PDB entry 6ORQ | electron microscopy, 4.40 A resolution (low resolution: residue-level contacts below are approximate; hydrogen-bond / salt-bridge calls are withheld) | chains B and G of the 12 polymer chains in the assembly

# Chain B (and G)
Protein: RC1 variant of HIV-1 Env glycoprotein gp120
Organism: Human immunodeficiency virus 1
Notes: chain G of this document is another copy of the same molecule, construct and numbering; everything in this record applies to it too
Amino-acid sequence (473 residues; row label = number of the first residue in the row; note: 12 numbers in that range are skipped by the numbering (no residue carries them; nothing is unmodelled there); a row labelled like 185A-185I holds insertion residues (185A, then the next letters in order)):
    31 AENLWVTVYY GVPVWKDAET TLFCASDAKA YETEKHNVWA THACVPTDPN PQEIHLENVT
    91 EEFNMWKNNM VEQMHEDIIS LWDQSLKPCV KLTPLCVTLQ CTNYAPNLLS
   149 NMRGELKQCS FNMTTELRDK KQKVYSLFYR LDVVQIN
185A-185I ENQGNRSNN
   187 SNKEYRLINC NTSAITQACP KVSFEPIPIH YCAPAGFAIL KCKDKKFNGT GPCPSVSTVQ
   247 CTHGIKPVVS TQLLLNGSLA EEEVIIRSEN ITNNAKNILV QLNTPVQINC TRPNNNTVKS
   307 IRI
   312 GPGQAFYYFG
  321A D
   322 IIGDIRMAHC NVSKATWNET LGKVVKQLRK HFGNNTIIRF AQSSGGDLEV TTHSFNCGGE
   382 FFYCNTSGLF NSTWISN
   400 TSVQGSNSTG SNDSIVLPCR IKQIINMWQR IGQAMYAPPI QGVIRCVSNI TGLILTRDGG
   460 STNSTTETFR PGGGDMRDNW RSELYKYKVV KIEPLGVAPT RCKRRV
Not modelled in the structure: 185A-185I, 400-410
Cystine bridges: Cys119-Cys205, Cys126-Cys196, Cys131-Cys157, Cys218-Cys247, Cys228-Cys239, Cys296-Cys331, Cys378-Cys445, Cys385-Cys418
Covalent attachments: N-acetylglucosamine (NAG) linked to Asn88, Asn160, Asn197, Asn234, Asn262, Asn279, Asn295, Asn301, Asn332, Asn339, Asn355, Asn386, Asn392, Asn448
What the authors report for this chain:
  - post-translational modification sites: Asn332

# Interface between chain B and chain G
Residue-residue contacts (13):
  Cys126(B) with Leu165(G)
  Val127(B) with Leu165(G); Arg166(G); Asp167(G)
  Thr128(B) with Leu165(G); Asp167(G)
  Thr162(B) with Arg166(G)
  Cys196(B) with Pro313(G)
  Asn197(B) with Arg308(G)
  Thr198(B) with Gly314(G)
  Ser199(B) with Pro313(G); Gly314(G)
  Ala200(B) with Pro313(G)
Interface residues without a listed pair, chain B (11 interface residues in all): Thr123, Pro124
Interface residues without a listed pair, chain G (7 interface residues in all): Glu164

# In short
11 residues of chain B and 7 residues of chain G are in contact. Covalently linked N-acetylglucosamine: at
Asn88(B), Asn160(B), Asn197(B), Asn234(B), Asn262(B) and Asn279(B) and 8 more. From the paper: a modification
site at Asn332(B).
Both chains are RC1 variant of HIV-1 Env glycoprotein gp120 (Human immunodeficiency virus 1). Entry 6ORQ
(Modified BG505 SOSIP-based immunogen RC1 in complex with the elicited V3-glycan patch antibody Ab275MUR) was
determined by electron microscopy together with 6ORN and 6ORP from the same study.
